Entry 3WAH (X-ray diffraction, 1.54 A resolution); this record covers chain A.

Chain A:
Name: Heme acquisition protein HasAp
From: Pseudomonas aeruginosa
UniProtKB: G3XD33 (G3XD33_PSEAE); residue numbers follow UniProt; this construct covers 1-184
Chain sequence (186 residues; row label = number of the first residue in the row; numbers below 1 keep their minus sign (Gly-1 is residue -1)):
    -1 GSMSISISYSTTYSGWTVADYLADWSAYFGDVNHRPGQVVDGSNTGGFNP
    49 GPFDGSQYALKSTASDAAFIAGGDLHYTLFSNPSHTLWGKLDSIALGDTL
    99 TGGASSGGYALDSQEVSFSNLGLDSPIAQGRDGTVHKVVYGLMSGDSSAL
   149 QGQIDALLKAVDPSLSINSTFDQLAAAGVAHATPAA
Disordered / not traced: -1 to 1
Construct notes: expression tag (-1 to 0)
Metal / ion sites: Mesoheme Fe: His32, Tyr75
Ligand contacts: Mesoheme (MH0): His32, Arg33, Pro34, Gly35, Val37, Thr43, Gly44, Phe46, Phe51, Tyr56, Tyr75, Leu77, Phe78, His83, Leu85, Arg129, His134, Tyr138, Met141

Summary:
Ligands of chain A: Mesoheme. The Mesoheme Fe site is built by His32 and Tyr75.
Chain A is Heme acquisition protein HasAp (Pseudomonas aeruginosa); the structure, Crystal Structure of HasAp
with Iron MesoporphyrinIX, was determined by X-ray diffraction (same publication as 3W8M).
